6RUP - chains A and C of the 3 polymer chains in the assembly; structure by X-ray diffraction, 2.10 A resolution.

[Chain A]
Name: Single-stranded DNA-binding protein, mitochondrial
From: Homo sapiens
UniProt: Q04837 (SSBP_HUMAN); numbering as in UniProt (aligned over 16-148)
Chain sequence (142 residues; numbered 9 to 150; the number before each row is that of its first residue):
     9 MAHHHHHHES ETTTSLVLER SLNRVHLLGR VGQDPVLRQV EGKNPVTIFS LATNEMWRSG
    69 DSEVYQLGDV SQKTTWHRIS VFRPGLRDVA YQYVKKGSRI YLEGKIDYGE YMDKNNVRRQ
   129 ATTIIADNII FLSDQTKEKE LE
Unresolved in the structure: 9-24, 68-73, 142-150
Construct notes: initiating methionine (9); expression tag (10-15, 149-150)
Reported in the primary citation:
  - contacts within the chain: Arg38-Arg107
  - self-association interface (contacts with another copy of this molecule); pairs are residue here / residue on that copy: Arg38-Glu27, Arg107-Arg28 (backbone contact), Arg107-Phe139 (backbone contact)
  - disease-associated variants - R38Q: decreased stability

[Chain C]
Name: Ser-ser-ser-ser
From: Homo sapiens
Chain sequence (4 residues; each row starts with the number of its first residue):
     1 SSSS

[Chain A / chain C interface]
Residue-residue contacts (7):
  Asp77(A) - Ser1(C)  hydrogen bond (side chain-backbone)
  Val78(A) - Ser1(C)
  Val78(A) - Ser2(C)  hydrogen bond (backbone-backbone)
  Ser79(A) - Ser2(C)
  Gln80(A) - Ser2(C)  hydrogen bond (backbone-backbone)
  Gln80(A) - Ser3(C)
  Gln80(A) - Ser4(C)  hydrogen bond (backbone-backbone)
Interface residues without a listed pair, chain A (6 interface residues in all): Gly76, Lys81

[Summary]
6 residues of chain A face 4 of chain C across their interface, with 4 hydrogen bonds. Among the polar pairs
are Asp77(A)-Ser1(C), Val78(A)-Ser2(C) and Gln80(A)-Ser2(C). The paper reports that R38Q of chain A reduces
stability; a self-association interface involving Arg38(A) and Arg107(A).
Chain A is Single-stranded DNA-binding protein, mitochondrial and chain C is Ser-ser-ser-ser, both from Homo
sapiens; the structure, Human mitochondrial single-stranded DNA binding protein, SSBP1, at 2.1 A resolution -
elucidated sequence, was determined by X-ray diffraction.
